PDB entry 6NF2 | electron microscopy, 3.70 A resolution | chains A and G of the 24 polymer chains in the assembly

== Chain A (and G) ==
Molecule: Envelope glycoprotein gp120
Organism: Human immunodeficiency virus 1
Notes: chain G of this document is another copy of the same molecule, construct and numbering; everything in this record applies to it too
UniProtKB: Q2N0S6 (Q2N0S6_9HIV1); the construct lacks a stretch of the UniProt sequence and is renumbered around it, so the offset changes along the chain: 31-141 = UniProt 30-140; 150-185 = UniProt 141-176; 187-309 = UniProt 186-308; 312-321 = UniProt 309-318; 2 more segments
Sequence (480 residues; numbered 31 to 512 plus 10 insertion-coded residues; 12 numbers in that range are skipped by the numbering (no residue carries them; nothing is unmodelled there); the number before each row is that of its first residue; a row labelled like 185A-185I holds insertion residues (185A, then the next letters in order)):
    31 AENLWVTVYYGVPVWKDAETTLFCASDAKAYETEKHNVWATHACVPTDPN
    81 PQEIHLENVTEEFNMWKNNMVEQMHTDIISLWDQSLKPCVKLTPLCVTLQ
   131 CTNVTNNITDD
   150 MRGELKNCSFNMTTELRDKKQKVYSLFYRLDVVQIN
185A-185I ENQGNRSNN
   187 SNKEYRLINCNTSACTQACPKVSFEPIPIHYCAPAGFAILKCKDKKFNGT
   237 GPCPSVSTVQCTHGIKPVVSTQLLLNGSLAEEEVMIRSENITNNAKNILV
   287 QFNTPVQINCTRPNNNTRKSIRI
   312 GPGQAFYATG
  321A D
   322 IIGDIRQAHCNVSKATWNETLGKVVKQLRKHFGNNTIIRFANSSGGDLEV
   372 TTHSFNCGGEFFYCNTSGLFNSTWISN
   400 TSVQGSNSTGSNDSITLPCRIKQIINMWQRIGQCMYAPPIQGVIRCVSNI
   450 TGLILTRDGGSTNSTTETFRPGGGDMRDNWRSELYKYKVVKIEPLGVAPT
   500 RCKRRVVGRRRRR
Disordered / not traced: 185A-185I, 400-410, 506-512
Sequence notes: engineered mutation Cys201 (Ile200 in Q2N0S6), Asn332 (Thr330 in Q2N0S6), Cys433 (Ala430 in Q2N0S6), Cys501 (Ala498 in Q2N0S6), Arg509 (Glu506 in Q2N0S6), Arg510 (Lys507 in Q2N0S6), Arg512 (Ala509 in Q2N0S6)
Disulfides: Cys54-Cys74, Cys119-Cys205, Cys126-Cys196, Cys131-Cys157, Cys201-Cys433, Cys218-Cys247, Cys228-Cys239, Cys296-Cys331, Cys378-Cys445, Cys385-Cys418
Glycans and other covalent adducts: N-acetylglucosamine (NAG) linked to Asn88, Asn133, Asn156, Asn160, Asn197, Asn234, Asn262, Asn295, Asn301, Asn355, Asn363, Asn386, Asn392, Asn448; glycan linked to Asn137, Asn276, Asn332

== Interface between chain A and chain G ==
Residue-residue contacts (14; chain A residue first):
  Thr123(A) - Arg166(G)
  Pro124(A) - Arg166(G)  hydrogen bond (backbone-side chain)
  Cys126(A) - Glu164(G)
  Cys126(A) - Leu165(G)
  Cys126(A) - Arg166(G)  hydrogen bond (backbone-backbone)
  Val127(A) - Arg166(G)
  Thr128(A) - Leu165(G)
  Thr128(A) - Asp167(G)  hydrogen bond
  Arg192(A) - Leu165(G)
  Cys196(A) - Glu164(G)
  Cys196(A) - Pro313(G)
  Asn197(A) - Arg308(G)
  Thr198(A) - Gly314(G)
  Ala200(A) - Pro313(G)
Other interface residues (no listed pair), chain A (11 interface residues in all): Ser199

== In short ==
Chain A and chain G form an interface of 11 and 7 residues respectively; the contacts include 3 hydrogen
bonds. Polar pairs include Pro124(A)-Arg166(G), Thr128(A)-Asp167(G) and Cys126(A)-Arg166(G).
Both chains are Envelope glycoprotein gp120 (Human immunodeficiency virus 1). Entry 6NF2 (Cryo-EM structure of
vaccine-elicited antibody 0PV-c.01 in complex with HIV-1 Env BG505 DS-SOSIP and antibodies VRC03 ...) was
determined by electron microscopy, deposited together with 6MPH, 6MQC, 6MQE, 6MQM, 6MQR, 6N16 and 4 further
entries.
